7TMQ - chains G and H of the 15 polymer chains in the assembly; structure by electron microscopy, 3.30 A resolution.

Chain G:
Name: V-type proton ATPase subunit E
Source organism: Saccharomyces cerevisiae
UniProt: A0A6A5Q7Y8 (A0A6A5Q7Y8_YEASX); residue numbers follow UniProt; this construct covers 1-233
Chain sequence (233 residues; row label = number of the first residue in the row):
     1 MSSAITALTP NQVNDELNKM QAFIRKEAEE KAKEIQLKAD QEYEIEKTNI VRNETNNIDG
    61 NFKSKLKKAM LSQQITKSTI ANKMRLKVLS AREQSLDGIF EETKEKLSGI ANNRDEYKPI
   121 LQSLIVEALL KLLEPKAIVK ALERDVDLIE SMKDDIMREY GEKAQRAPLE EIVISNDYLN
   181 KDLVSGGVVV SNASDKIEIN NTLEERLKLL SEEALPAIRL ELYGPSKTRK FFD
Not modelled in the structure: 1-74, 232-233

Chain H:
Name: V-type proton ATPase subunit G
Source organism: Saccharomyces cerevisiae
UniProt: A0A6L0ZI53 (A0A6L0ZI53_YEASX); residues 1-114 here = UniProt positions 1-114
Chain sequence (114 residues; row label = number of the first residue in the row):
     1 MSQKNGIATL LQAEKEAHEI VSKARKYRQD KLKQAKTDAA KEIDSYKIQK DKELKEFEQK
    61 NAGGVGELEK KAEAGVQGEL AEIKKIAEKK KDDVVKILIE TVIKPSAEVH INAL
Not modelled in the structure: 1-62, 114

How chain G and chain H interact:
Contacting residue pairs (42):
  Val88(G) - Ile83(H)
  Ala91(G) - Leu80(H)  hydrophobic
  Ala91(G) - Ile83(H)
  Arg92(G) - Ile83(H)
  Ser95(G) - Ile83(H)
  Ser95(G) - Ala87(H)
  Ile99(G) - Lys91(H)
  Ile99(G) - Val94(H)  hydrophobic
  Ile99(G) - Val95(H)
  Ile99(G) - Leu98(H)  hydrophobic
  Phe100(G) - Leu98(H)  hydrophobic
  Thr103(G) - Val95(H)
  Thr103(G) - Leu98(H)
  Thr103(G) - Ile99(H)
  Lys106(G) - Val95(H)
  Lys106(G) - Ile99(H)
  Leu107(G) - Val102(H)  hydrophobic
  Ile120(G) - Ile103(H)
  Ser123(G) - Pro105(H)
  Leu124(G) - Pro105(H)  hydrophobic
  Glu127(G) - Pro105(H)
  Leu130(G) - Ala107(H)
  Leu130(G) - Glu108(H)
  Leu130(G) - Val109(H)
  Leu133(G) - Ala113(H)  hydrophobic
  Lys163(G) - Ala107(H)
  Leu203(G) - Val102(H)  hydrophobic
  Arg206(G) - Thr101(H)
  Arg206(G) - Val102(H)  hydrogen bond (side chain-backbone)
  Arg206(G) - Lys104(H)
  Arg206(G) - Pro105(H)
  Leu210(G) - Leu98(H)
  Leu210(G) - Thr101(H)
  Leu210(G) - Val102(H)  hydrophobic
  Ile218(G) - Leu98(H)  hydrophobic
  Glu221(G) - Lys90(H)
  Glu221(G) - Val94(H)
  Leu222(G) - Ile86(H)
  Leu222(G) - Lys90(H)  hydrogen bond (backbone-side chain)
  Leu222(G) - Val94(H)  hydrophobic
  Tyr223(G) - Ile83(H)
  Tyr223(G) - Ile86(H)  hydrophobic
Other interface residues (no listed pair), chain G (30 interface residues in all): Thr76, Met84, Lys87, Glu102, Ile110, Val126, Leu207
Other interface residues (no listed pair), chain H (22 interface residues in all): Val65, Ala72, His110

In short:
The interface between chain G and chain H involves 30 residues on one side and 22 on the other, with 2
hydrogen bonds. Among the polar pairs are Arg206(G)-Val102(H) and Leu222(G)-Lys90(H).
Chain G is V-type proton ATPase subunit E and chain H is V-type proton ATPase subunit G, both from
Saccharomyces cerevisiae; the structure, V1 complex lacking subunit C from Saccharomyces cerevisiae, State 3,
was determined by electron microscopy, deposited together with 7TMM, 7TMO, 7TMP, 7TMR, 7TMS and 7TMT.
